Entry 6PQU (electron microscopy, 3.30 A resolution); this record covers chains A and E of the 8 polymer chains in the assembly.

# Chain A (and E)
Molecule: DNA-mediated transposase
Organism: Helicoverpa zea
Notes: chain E of this document is another copy of the same molecule, construct and numbering; everything in this record applies to it too
Reference sequence: B0F0C5 (B0F0C5_HELZE); residue numbers follow UniProt; this construct covers 17-507
Amino-acid sequence (497 residues; each row starts with the number of its first residue):
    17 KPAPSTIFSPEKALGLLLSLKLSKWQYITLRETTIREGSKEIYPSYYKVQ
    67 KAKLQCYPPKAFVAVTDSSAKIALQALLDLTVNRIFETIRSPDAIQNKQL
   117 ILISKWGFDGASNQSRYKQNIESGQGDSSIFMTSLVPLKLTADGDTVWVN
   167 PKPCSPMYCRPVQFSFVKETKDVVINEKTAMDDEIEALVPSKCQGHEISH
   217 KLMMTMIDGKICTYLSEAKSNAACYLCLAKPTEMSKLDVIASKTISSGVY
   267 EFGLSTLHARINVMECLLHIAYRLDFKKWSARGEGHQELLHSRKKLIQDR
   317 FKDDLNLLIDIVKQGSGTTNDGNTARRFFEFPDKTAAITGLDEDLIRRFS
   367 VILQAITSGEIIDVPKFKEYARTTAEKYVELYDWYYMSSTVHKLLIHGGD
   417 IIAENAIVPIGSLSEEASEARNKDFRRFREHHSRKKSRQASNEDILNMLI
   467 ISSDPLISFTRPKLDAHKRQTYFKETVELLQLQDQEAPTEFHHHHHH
Not modelled in the structure: 17-20, 131-141, 245-252, 274, 509-513
Construct notes: expression tag (508-513)
Ion coordination: Mg2+: D125, D224; Zn2+: C240, C243, H408, H413; K+: E431, E435
From the paper describing this entry:
  - catalytic residues: D125, D224, E435 (citing earlier work)

# Interface between chain A and chain E
Pairs across the interface (30):
  I23(A) - E53(E)
  I23(A) - S55(E)
  F24(A) - E53(E)
  K28(A) - E53(E)  salt bridge
  L32(A) - L46(E)  hydrophobic
  S35(A) - W41(E)
  L36(A) - Q42(E)
  L36(A) - L46(E)  hydrophobic
  W41(A) - S35(E)
  W41(A) - T476(E)
  W41(A) - R477(E)
  W41(A) - P478(E)
  Q42(A) - L36(E)
  T45(A) - T476(E)
  L46(A) - L32(E)  hydrophobic
  L46(A) - L36(E)  hydrophobic
  L46(A) - Y59(E)
  T50(A) - Y59(E)  hydrogen bond
  E53(A) - I23(E)
  E53(A) - F24(E)
  E53(A) - K28(E)  salt bridge
  S55(A) - I23(E)
  I58(A) - I58(E)  hydrophobic
  Y59(A) - L46(E)
  Y59(A) - T50(E)  hydrogen bond
  Y59(A) - Y59(E)  hydrogen bond
  T476(A) - W41(E)
  T476(A) - T45(E)
  R477(A) - W41(E)
  P478(A) - W41(E)
Also at the interface, not in a pair above, chain A (21 interface residues in all): L38, T49, K479
Also at the interface, not in a pair above, chain E (21 interface residues in all): L38, T49, K479

# Overview
Chain A and chain E each contribute 21 residues to their interface, with 3 hydrogen bonds and 2 salt bridges.
Polar pairs include K28(A)-E53(E), T50(A)-Y59(E) and Y59(A)-Y59(E). D125(A) and D224(A) coordinate Mg2+.
C240(A), C243(A), H408(A) and H413(A) form the Zn2+ site. From the paper: catalytic residues D125(A), D224(A)
and E435(A).
Both chains are DNA-mediated transposase (Helicoverpa zea). Entry 6PQU (Cryo-EM structure of HzTransib/nicked
TIR substrate DNA pre-reaction complex (PRC)) was determined by electron microscopy together with 6PQR, 6PQX,
6PQY and 6PR5 from the same study.
